8HUH - chains C and E of the 6 polymer chains in the assembly; structure by X-ray diffraction, 2.80 A resolution.

Chain C:
Molecule: Tubulin alpha-1B chain
Source organism: Bos taurus
Reference sequence: P81947 (TBA1B_BOVIN); residues 1-450 here = UniProt positions 1-450
Amino-acid sequence (450 residues; each row starts with the number of its first residue):
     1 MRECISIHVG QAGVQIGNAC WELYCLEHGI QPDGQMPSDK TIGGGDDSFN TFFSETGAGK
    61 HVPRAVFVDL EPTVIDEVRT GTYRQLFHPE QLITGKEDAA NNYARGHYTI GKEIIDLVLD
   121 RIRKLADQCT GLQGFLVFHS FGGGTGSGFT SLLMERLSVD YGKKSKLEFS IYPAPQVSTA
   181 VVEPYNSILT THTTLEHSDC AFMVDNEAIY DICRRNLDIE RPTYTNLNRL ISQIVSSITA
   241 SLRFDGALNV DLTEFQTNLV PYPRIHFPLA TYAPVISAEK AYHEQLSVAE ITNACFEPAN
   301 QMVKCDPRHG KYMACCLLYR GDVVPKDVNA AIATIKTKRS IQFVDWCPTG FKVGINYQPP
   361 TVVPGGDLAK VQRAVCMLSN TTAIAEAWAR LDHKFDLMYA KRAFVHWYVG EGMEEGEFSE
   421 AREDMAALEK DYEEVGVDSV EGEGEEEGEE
Disordered / not traced: 441-450
Ion coordination: Ca2+: D39, T41, G44, E55
Ligand contacts: GTP (guanosine-5'-triphosphate): V9, G10, Q11, A12, Q15, I16, D69, D98, A99, A100, N101, N102, S140, G142, G143, G144, T145, G146, I171, P173, V177, T179, E183, N206, Y224, L227, N228, I231

Chain E:
Molecule: Stathmin-4
Source organism: Rattus norvegicus
Reference sequence: P63043 (STMN4_RAT); residues 5-145 here correspond to UniProt positions 49-189 (UniProt number = residue number + 44)
Amino-acid sequence (143 residues; each row starts with the number of its first residue):
     3 MADMEVIELN KCTSGQSFEV ILKPPSFDGV PEFNASLPRR RDPSLEEIQK KLEAAEERRK
    63 YQEAELLKHL AEKREHEREV IQKAIEENNN FIKMAKEKLA QKMESNKENR EAHLAAMLER
   123 LQEKDKHAEE VRKNKELKEE ASR
Disordered / not traced: 3-5, 29-43, 142-145
Differences from the reference sequence: expression tag (3-4)

Chain C / chain E interface:
Pairs across the interface - 35 pairs, chain C then chain E:
  H107(C) - K104(E)
  H107(C) - M105(E)
  Y108(C) - K104(E)
  Y108(C) - M105(E)  hydrophobic
  Y108(C) - N108(E)
  T109(C) - R112(E)
  K112(C) - M105(E)
  L152(C) - M105(E)  hydrophobic
  E155(C) - L101(E)
  E155(C) - K104(E)  salt bridge
  R156(C) - L101(E)
  S158(C) - F93(E)
  S158(C) - I94(E)
  V159(C) - I94(E)
  V159(C) - A97(E)  hydrophobic
  V159(C) - K98(E)
  G162(C) - N90(E)
  G162(C) - I94(E)
  K163(C) - N90(E)  hydrogen bond (backbone-side chain)
  K163(C) - F93(E)
  T193(C) - K104(E)
  E196(C) - F93(E)
  E196(C) - K100(E)  salt bridge
  H197(C) - F93(E)
  V409(C) - H115(E)
  G410(C) - R112(E)
  G410(C) - H115(E)
  E411(C) - N108(E)  hydrogen bond (backbone-side chain)
  E411(C) - R112(E)  salt bridge
  G412(C) - N108(E)
  G412(C) - N111(E)  hydrogen bond (backbone-side chain)
  G412(C) - R112(E)
  M413(C) - N108(E)
  E414(C) - S107(E)  hydrogen bond
  E414(C) - N111(E)  hydrogen bond
Interface residues without a listed pair, chain C (21 interface residues in all): E417

Summary:
21 residues of chain C face 14 of chain E across their interface, with 5 hydrogen bonds and 3 salt bridges.
Polar contacts include E155(C)-K104(E), E196(C)-K100(E) and E411(C)-R112(E). Ligands of chain C: GTP. D39(C),
T41(C), G44(C) and E55(C) coordinate Ca2+.
Here chain C is Tubulin alpha-1B chain (Bos taurus) and chain E is Stathmin-4 (Rattus norvegicus). Entry 8HUH
(Crystal structure of T2R-TTL-3a complex) was determined by X-ray diffraction.
